Entry 4LZ8 (X-ray diffraction, 1.85 A resolution); this record covers chains A and C.

[Chain A (and C)]
Molecule: Glutamate receptor 2
Source organism: Rattus norvegicus
Notes: chain C of this document is another copy of the same molecule, construct and numbering; everything in this record applies to it too
UniProtKB: P19491 (GRIA2_RAT); residues 383-775 here correspond to UniProt positions 404-796 (UniProt number = residue number + 21)
Chain sequence (275 residues; numbered 378 to 775; 123 numbers in that range are skipped by the numbering (no residue carries them; nothing is unmodelled there); the number before each row is that of its first residue):
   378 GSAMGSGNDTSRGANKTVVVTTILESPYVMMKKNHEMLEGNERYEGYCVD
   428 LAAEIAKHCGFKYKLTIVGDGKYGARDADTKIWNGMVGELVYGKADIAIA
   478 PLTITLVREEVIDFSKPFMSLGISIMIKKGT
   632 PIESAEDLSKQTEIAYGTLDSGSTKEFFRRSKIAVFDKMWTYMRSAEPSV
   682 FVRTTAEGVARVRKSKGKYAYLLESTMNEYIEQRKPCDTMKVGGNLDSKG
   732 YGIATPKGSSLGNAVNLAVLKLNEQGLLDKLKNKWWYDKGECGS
Not modelled in the structure: 378-392, 774-775 (chain C: 378-393, 774-775)
Differences from the reference sequence: expression tag (378-382); engineered mutation R389 (Gly410 in P19491), G390 (Leu411 in P19491), A391 (Glu412 in P19491); linker (507-508)
Cystine bridges: C718-C773
Metal / ion sites: Zn2+: E431, H435 (shared with 1 residue of chain B)
Ligand contacts:
  - glutamate (1YX; N-[(3S)-1-{2-fluoro-4-[(5S)-5-{[(propan-2-ylsulfonyl)amino]methyl}-4,5-dihydro-1,2-oxazol-3-yl]phenyl}pyrrolidin-3-yl]acetamide): I481, K493, P494, F495, M496, S497, S729, K730, G731, V750, L751, N754
  - glutamic acid (GLU): Y450, P478, L479, T480, R485, L650, G653, S654, T655, L704, E705, Y732
Swiss-Prot annotation at these positions:
  - binding site (L-glutamate): P478, T480, R485, S654, T655, E705
  - site: R453 (Interaction with the cone snail toxin Con-ikot-ikot), I633 (Crucial to convey clamshell closure to channel opening), R660 (Interaction with the cone snail toxin Con-ikot-ikot), K752 (Interaction with the cone snail toxin Con-ikot-ikot)
  - glycosylation (N-linked (GlcNAc...) asparagine): N385, N392
  - modified residue (Phosphoserine): S662, S696

[Chain A / chain C interface]
Contacting residue pairs (27; chain A residue first):
  I481(A) - L751(C)  hydrophobic
  T482(A) - E755(C)
  L483(A) - L748(C)
  L483(A) - K752(C)
  L483(A) - E755(C)  hydrogen bond (backbone-side chain)
  E486(A) - K493(C)  salt bridge
  E486(A) - N747(C)
  E486(A) - L748(C)
  E486(A) - L751(C)
  F491(A) - K493(C)  hydrogen bond (backbone-side chain)
  S492(A) - K493(C)
  K493(A) - E486(C)  salt bridge
  K493(A) - F491(C)  hydrogen bond (side chain-backbone)
  K493(A) - S492(C)
  P494(A) - P494(C)
  S729(A) - N754(C)  hydrogen bond (backbone-side chain)
  N747(A) - E486(C)  hydrogen bond
  L748(A) - L483(C)
  L751(A) - I481(C)  hydrophobic
  L751(A) - T482(C)
  L751(A) - L483(C)  hydrophobic
  L751(A) - E486(C)
  K752(A) - L483(C)
  N754(A) - S729(C)  hydrogen bond (side chain-backbone)
  E755(A) - T482(C)
  E755(A) - L483(C)  hydrogen bond (side chain-backbone)
  Q756(A) - K663(C)
Also at the interface, not in a pair above, chain A (20 interface residues in all): L727, D728, K730, D760
Also at the interface, not in a pair above, chain C (19 interface residues in all): L727, D728, D760

[In short]
20 residues of chain A face 19 of chain C across their interface; the contacts include 7 hydrogen bonds and 2
salt bridges. Polar contacts include E486(A)-K493(C), L483(A)-E755(C) and F491(A)-K493(C). Bound to chain A:
glutamic acid and glutamate.
Both chains are Glutamate receptor 2 (Rattus norvegicus). Entry 4LZ8 (Crystal structures of GLuR2
ligand-binding-domain in complex with glutamate and positive allosteric modulators) was determined by X-ray
diffraction (same publication as 4LZ5 and 4LZ7).
